PDB entry 7ANE | electron microscopy, 3.90 A resolution | chains V and 1 of the 124 polymer chains in the assembly

Chain V:
Name: bL35m
From: Leishmania major
Reference sequence: Q4QCK6 (Q4QCK6_LEIMA); numbering as in UniProt (aligned over 2-151)
Amino-acid sequence (150 residues; numbered 2 to 151; the number before each row is that of its first residue):
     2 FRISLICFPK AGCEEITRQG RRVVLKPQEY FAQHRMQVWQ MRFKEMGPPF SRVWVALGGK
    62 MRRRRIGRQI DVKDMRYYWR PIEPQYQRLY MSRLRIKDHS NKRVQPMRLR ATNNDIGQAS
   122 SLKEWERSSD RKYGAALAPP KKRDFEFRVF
Unresolved in the structure: 2-9, 151

Chain 1:
Molecule: Large ribosomal RNA
From: Leishmania major
Sequence (18998 nucleotides; each row starts with the number of its first residue; note: 3 numbers in that range are skipped by the numbering (no residue carries them; nothing is unmodelled there); a row labelled like 857A-857D holds insertion residues (857A, then the next letters in order); numbers below 1 keep their minus sign (U-1268 is residue -1268)):
 -1268 UUUCAAAAAU UGACUAAUUU UGAUAUUGUU UUGGCUCUGG ACUAAUUAAU UCUCCUUUAA
 -1208 UUUUAUUAUC UAAAAUUUGC AUACUUACAU AUUAAAGUAG UUAGUUUAGA UAUGAAAAUU
 -1148 AGUUAGAUUU CCAUUUGAAU UAGUUAUGUU AAAUAUAGAA UUAGUUAGGG UUGAUAAUGA
 -1088 AAUCAAUUAA GUUUAUAUAU AAAGUUAGUU AGUCAAUAUG AAUUUUUUUG CAAACAUUUC
 -1028 CGGUUGACUU CAUGUGAUUA CACGUACUCC GUUUUGUUUU UAUGUGUCAU GAUUUGCAUU
  -968 GAUUUUUUCG CAACCACACC AUAAAUCUAA UAUACUCAAC AGCACCUACC AAGAGUUAAA
  -908 AAUGAAAUUA AAUAAAAAUA AAAAAUAAAA UAAAAAUAAA AUAAAAAUAA AUUUAAAAAU
  -848 AAAAAUAAGU UUAAAAAAUA AAUUAAAAUA AAAAAUUAUA AAAUGGAAAU UGAAAAAUAA
  -788 AUUACAAAUA AAAGAUUAAA UUUGAAUUAA UUACAGAAAU UAGACACAAC ACGCCCGAUC
  -728 GAUUUCAUGC AUACACUUUU ACUUCGUUUU CGGUUUACGU UUUGUUGUUU GUAUUGGCUC
  -668 GAUGGAUGAA UAUAAAAAGC UUAAAUACAA AAUUUCCAAC AAUUGGAUAA GCAAGAGUUA
  -608 AAAAAUGAAA UUAAAUAAAA AUAAAAAAUA AAAUAAAAUA AAAUUAAAAU AAAAUAAAAA
  -548 AUAAAAAAUU AAAAAUAAAA UUAAAAUAAA AAGUUAGAAA AUAAAAAAUU UAAAAAAUAU
  -488 AAUUUGAAAA AUAAAUUACA AAUAAAAGAU UAAAUUUGAA UUAAUUGCAG ACACUAGACA
  -428 CACAUUUCCG AUCGAUUUCA CGUAUACAUU UGUACUUCGU UUUUGGUUUA UGUUUUGUUG
  -368 UUUGCACUGA UCGAGCAAAA UUUUUAUUUU AUAUAUAAUU UAAACUUUUG UUGUUGUUUG
  -308 UUAGUAAGCA AAAAUAUUUA UGUCAUUUUA AUAUUAUUUA UGUACUUACU AUUAUUUUGA
  -248 UAAAUUUUAA CUUUAAAUAG CAUAAAAACU ACAAUCAAUA AAGCAUAAAA AAAUUUAUUU
  -188 AUGAUUAUAU UAAUAUAAAA UGACCUAAUA UAAUGAAAAU ACUUUAGUGU UAAGUUAUUU
  -128 GUUUUAUUAU GAAAUAAGUU GCACUAUUUA UUGAAUUAAU AAAGAAAGAA UAGAAAUAAA
   -68 UAAGUUAUAA UAUCUUUAAU UUAUUUAUAA UUUCUUUGCA UUUGUAUUUA GUGUGAGUUU
    -8 ACAUUUAAUU UUAUAUUAUU UUAGUGUUAG UAUAUAUUUA AAUUUAAUCA AAGUUAUUAU
    52 UAAAUAAUAU UGAUUUUGGA UGAAUUUAAU UUUUAAUUAU AUUUUUGAAU UUUAAUUUUA
   112 UUAUUUUGAU UUAAUAUUUU UAAAAUAUUA UAUAUUUUAG AUUUAAAUUU GUUGUUUUAU
   172 AUUUAGUUUA AUGUUUAUAA AUUGAUAAUU AAUUUGUUUU AUUUUAAAGU UUUUAUGAAC
   232 UGUGAUUUAU AGUUUAUUAU UUUUAGUUUA AUGUUUAAAU AUUUAACUAG UGAUGGCACA
   292 GUUGUUCUAU AUGUACCUAU AAAAAAUAGU AAAAUUAUUU UAAUUAAAUU AAUAAAUAAU
   352 UAUUAAACUA AUUUUAUAUU AAUAUUAUGA AAAAUUUAAA AAUUAAUUUU UUUUUCUAAU
   412 UUUUAUAUAU UGAAGUAAUA UGUAUUGAAU UGAAUAUUAA AAAUACAAAU UUAAUUUGUA
   472 AUUAAUAAAU AUAUUUUAUU UUAAUAGAUG UUUAAUGUUA AUUAAUUUAU UAUUUUAAUA
   532 UUUAAUAUUU GUUUAUACAA AAGUAACUUU UUUUGAAUAU AAAGAAUUAU UAUUAUAAAU
   592 AUUAUUUUAA AAAUAUAAAA AUAUUGUUAA UAAAAUUAUC AAGUUUCAAA AGCGUUUAUU
   652 AAAUGCGUCG GUCUAAGUAU UAUAUUUAAG AUUAUUCUUG UAUAUAGAUU UUUAUUUUAA
   712 UAAUUCUACA UAAUUAAAAA UUAACCUCAA AUUAUAUUUA UUAGUAGCAU AGUAAUUUAU
   772 UAACUGAUUA UUAAAGCGUU CCAUAGAAAA UUUUAAAAUU AUAACAAUCU AAAUAAAUAA
   832 UAAAUUAAAA UAAAAAUUUU AAAAAA
857A-857D AAUU
   861 AAAAAAUUAA AAUAGGGCAA GUCCUACUCU CCUUUACAAA GAGAACGUUU AUAUGUAAUU
   921 GUAUGUUUGA UUGGGGCAAU ACUAUAUCUA UUUAUAUAGA AAAAGAACUA UAUUUAUUGA
   981 AAUAAUAAAA GGUUCGAGCA GGUUAACAAG CAUUAAUACU AAAUGUGUUU CAUCGUCUAC
  1041 UUAUUGCUAA AUUAUAAUUG AUUGUUCAUC AAAAAAGCAA UUCGUUAGUU GGGUUAAAAU
  1101 CGUUGUAAAG CAGAUUUGUU UAUAUAUUUA AUUUUUGUAU AUAGUUAAAA AUUAAUAUUA
  1161 GUACGCAAGG AUUCAUUAUU UGUAAUUUAA AUAUAUUAAA UGUUAUUUUA UUAAAUAAAA
  1221 UAAAAUAAGU CAAUUGUUAU UAUUCAUAUU AAUUUUUUUA AAAGUUUUUU AAUUUUAUAU
  1281 UAGUUUAUUU GUUUAAAAAG UAUCUAAUUA AUUCAUUAUU UAGGAAUAGU UAAUAAUAAU
  1341 UUAUAAUUCU GAUUAGAUUU GUUUGUUAAU GCUAUUAAAG GGGUGUGGAA AAAGUGUUAA
  1401 AUUUUUGAUA UAUUUAAAUA AUAAAUAAAA UAUAACUUAU UAGUCAGAAA UGGAUGCCAG
  1461 CCGUUGCGGU AAUUUCUAUG CUUUUAAAUA UUAUACAUUU AUUUUAUAAA UUUGUUACUA
  1521 UAUAUUUUUA GUCAAUAAAA CUAAUAAUUA UUUUUAUUUG UUUUUAAACA CCGUUUGGUA
  1581 UAUGCAAAUA AAAAAUGACA UUAAUUAUUA AUUAUAUUAU AUUAUAUUUA UUCAUUUAAG
  1641 UCAACAAUAU CUAUUUACUG UUUUUGACAA CAUGAUAAGG AUUAUAAAUG GUAUUGCAAA
  1701 UUUUAUAAUC AAAACUAAUU UAUUAUAUUA AAUUAGCAUG UUUAGAUAAA ACAAUAAAUU
  1761 UAGAAGGUAU UGUUGCCCAC CAUUCUUUGU AAUAAAGACA ACGUGCAGUA AUUAAUGUAU
  1821 UUAUAAAAAU AUAUUUUUUU UUUUUAAAUU UUCGUUGCCU UUUUUAUUAU UUAGAAAAUU
  1881 UAUGAAUUUA UACAAAUCAA UAAUGAAAAU UAUAGUAUUA UUAUUUAUGA GGAGAAUUUU
  1941 CGGAAGGAGG GAUUUUCGGA CCAGGAAUGU CCAGAGAGGU UUCGGGCAUC AGCGAUUGAU
  2001 UUUGGGAGAA CGGAGCCGCC GAGUGAAAUU UGCCCAGAGC AGAGUCGGGA GAAGAGUGGA
  2061 UCGACCGAAG AAAAGACCGU UUUUCGGAAG GGGAGCAGGU CCAACCGAUU UUUUUGCCAA
  2121 CUUGCACAGG AGGGAGCCAG AAGCGCACUC AAAGUUAGUU UUGGGAGAUU UGAAGGGAGA
  2181 AAUUUCCGAG UUUAUUCAUA UAUUUUUUAG UUUGUGUUAG CAAAUUUUGA AAUACAACUU
  2241 UUUUGCAAAU UGGAAGAAAA CCUCCCAAAU GUAGCUUCCC AAUCUUCCUC UCUAAUCCAU
  2301 UCCCAACGGU CUUUCCCCCA UCAUCCUCAG AUGUCUCUUC CCCCCCAAAA AAUCCUAAAA
  2361 AUCCAAGUUC AUCUCGCUCU CUCUCCCCUC AAUUUCCUUA AAAACUCGCU UCCUAAACUU
  2421 AUCCCGAAAA CCCCGCUCUU CUUCCCUCUA AAUCUUUAUC UCCUCCCCUC CAAAUCUCCC
  2481 UCAAAUCUCU CCUCUCUUCU CCCGAAACUU UAAUCUUUUU AUUUUAUAAA UAAAUUUGGU
  2541 AUUUAAAAUA UUAUAAUUAA AUAUUCUAAA UUAUUUAAUA AUAUUAGAAA UGAAUACUUU
  2601 AUUAAAAUAA UAUUAAUGUG UAAUAUAUUU AAUCAUAUUA GAAUUCCGUU UAAAUUGAAA
  2661 UAUAUUGAAU UGUAAUUAUC AAUACAAUAU AAGUUAUUAA AUAAUAAUUU AAUUUUAUAU
  2721 GUUUUAUAAU UGUAAUUAUU UAGUUUUGAA AGUUUAUAUA UAAACAAGAU AUAACCUUUU
  2781 UAUUUUUUAA UACAAUUUUA AAUGAAAUUU AUGAUUUAUU AUUAUUAAAU AUUACUGGCA
  2841 GACUACAUGA AAAAUAUAAA AAGGCAUUUG UAUAGGUUUA CUUUUGGACC UCAACAUCCU
  2901 GCAGCUCAUG GCGUUUUAUG UUGUUUAUUA UAUCUUUCUG GAGAAUAUAU AGUUUAUAUU
  2961 GAUGUAAUAA UUGGUUAUUU GCAUCGUGGU ACAGAAAAGU UAUGUGAAUA UAAAACUGUA
  3021 GAACAGUGUU UACCGAUGAA GACUGGAUUA UGUGAGUGUC GUUUGCAACG AGCAUUUACU
  3081 GUCAUUGUGU UUUGAGUAUA UGUUGAGGUG UUGUCUUGCU AUUCGCUGUG CAUUUAUGCG
  3141 UUUAUUAAUG UGUGAGUUUA CGCGUUGUUU CAAUGGACUU CUUUGUUGCU CUUGUAUGGU
  3201 UAUGGAUAUA GGAUCAUUGU CGCCAAUGCU UUGAUCGUUU GAAGAACGUG AUAAGUUGAU
  3261 GACUUUUUUU GAUUUGUGUU GUGGUUGUAG AAUGCAUUUA GCAUUUAUGU GCUUAUUAGG
  3321 UUUACUUGAU GAUUUUGUAU UUGGGUUUAU AGAUUUUUUA UUGAUGUUGU GUAUAUCAUG
  3381 UUUAUUUGUU UUAGAUUUAU AUGAUUUGCU UUUUAUUGGA AAUAGACUUU UAUAUUUGCG
  3441 UUUGCGCGGG UUAGCAUUUU UUGAUGUUUU UGAUUUAUGU UUUAAUAGUA UAAGUGGUUG
  3501 UUUGUCUAGA UCGUUGGGUA UGGUAUGAGA UGUUAGAUUA UAUAGUUGUU ACGAAUUAUA
  3561 UUUUAUGUUA GUUUUUGAUU AUUGUUUUUG UUAUUUAGGU GAUGCAUUUG AUAGACUUUU
  3621 UUUGCGACUU UUUGAUAUGC GUAUGAGUAU ACUUCUAUGU AAACAAUGCU UUUUUGUAGG
  3681 UUUUUUUGUC UUUGGAUUUG UGUGUUUAUU UGAUUAUAUG UAUGUUGAUG UAACUAUAGA
  3741 AACUAUAAUU AGUUUAUUUU AUAGUUUAUG AUGUUGCAUA UUACCAGGAU GUUCAUUUGC
  3801 UAAUGUUGAA CAUCCUAAAG GCGAAUACAG UAUUUUUUUA UGUUUUUUAU AUGGAUUUAU
  3861 AUCACGUUUA CGUAUACGUU GUGCAGAUUU UGUGCAUAUU UGUUUAUUAG AUGUGAUGAU
  3921 GCGAGGGUUU AUGUUGCACG ACUUAGUAGC AGUUAUUGGU AAUGUUGAUG UUGUUUUUGG
  3981 UUCUGUAGAU CGAUAAGCUA UUUAUUUAUA UACAAAAAUG AAAGAUGAAU CUAAAAAUUG
  4041 GUGCGGAGGG GUUUGAUUUU UGUUGGGGUU CUGUCUUACC UGCUAUUUGU AUAGUUUAUU
  4101 UAACUUUUUG UUUAUGUGGA UUAUUUUGUA UUAUGUUUGG UAGUUUUGUU UUUAUUGAUU
  4161 AUUGUUUUAU UUGUUUUUUU UCUUGUCUUG UAUUUUGUUU AGUAUGCUUG UUGUGCGAUU
  4221 UAUUUGUAGA UUCAUUACGG GGUUUGUUUG AUGUUUGUUG UUUUAUACGU UGUAUUCAAU
  4281 AUUGUUUUGU AUGGUUUAUA AUUAGUGAAU UACUUCUUUU UUUAUCUUUA UUUUAUGUAG
  4341 UUUUCAGUUU AGUUUUAUUU GUGAGUGUUG AAUUUGCAUU UGUAUUUGUU AUGCCUAUUA
  4401 UGUUUAGUUG UUUAAUUUGU GAUUUUGGUU UUGUAUUUUA UUGAUAUUUU AUUGAUAUUU
  4461 UUAAUUUAUU AAUUAAUACA UUUUUAUUAU UUGUAAGUGG UUUAUUUGUU AAUUUUGUUU
  4521 UAUUUUUAUU UUGAUUUCGU UUUUUUUUAU GUGUUUUAUU UAUGUUAUGA GUCGGUAUAU
  4581 UAUUUGGCUU UUUGUUUAUG UGAAAUCAAG UUUGAGAGUU UUCAUUAUUA UUUGUGACUU
  4641 GUAGUUGUGG CGUAUUUGGA UCAAUACUUU UUUUAAUCGA UUUAUUGCAU UUUAGUCAUG
  4701 UCUUUUUAGG UAUAUUUUUG UUAUUUUUAU GUUUUAGUCG UUGUUUUAAU UUUUUAUGUA
  4761 UGGAUACACG UUUUGUAUUU CUAUAUGUAG UGUGCCUAUA UUGGCAUUUU GUUGAUUGCG
  4821 UUUGAUUUUU UUUAUUACGA UUUGUAUAUU UUGAUGUUUU AAGUGUGGUU UACUUAUAUG
  4881 CAUAAAGGCU CAAUUUUGAA UUUUUAAAUU UUAUUCUAAA AAGCGGAGAG GAAAGAAAAG
  4941 GCUUUUAACU UCAGGUUGUU UAUUGCGUAU UUAUGGUGUG GGUUUUAGUU UAGGUUUUUU
  5001 UAUUUGUAUG CAGAUAAUUU GUGGUGUGUG UUUAGCAUGA UUAUUUUUUA GUUGUUUUAU
  5061 AUGUACUAAU UGAUAUUUUG UUUUAUUUUU GUGAGAUUUU GAUUUGGGAU UUGUAAUACG
  5121 AAGCACACAU AUUUGUUUUA CAUCGUUGUU AUUUUUUCUU CUUUAUGUUC AUAUAUUUAA
  5181 GUGUAUAGUA UUAAUAAUUU UAUUUGAUAC ACAUAUUUUA GUAUGGGUGG UAGGUUUUGU
  5241 GAUAUAUAUA UUUAUAGUAA UAAUAGGUUU UAUUGGCUAU GUUUUACCAU GUACAAUGAU
  5301 GUCGUAUUGG GGUUUAACAG UGUUCAGUAA CAUUUUAGCA ACUGUCCCAG UUAUUGGUAC
  5361 UUGACUUUGU UAUUGAAUAU GAGGUAGUGA GUAUAUUAAU GAUUUUACAU UGUUAAAAUU
  5421 ACAUGUGUUG CAUGUGCUAU UACCUUUUGU AUUAAUACUU GUAAUAUUUA UGCAUUUGUU
  5481 UUGUUUACAU UAUUUUAUGA GUUCAGAUGG UUUUUGUGAU CGAUUUGCAU UUUAUUGCGA
  5541 ACGUUUAUGU UUUUGUAUGU GAUUUUAUUU ACGAGAUAUG UUUUUGGCUU UUUUGAUAUU
  5601 AUUUUUUGUA AUUUAUUUUA UUUUUAUAAA UUGAUAUUUU GUUUUUCAUG AAGAAUCUUG
  5661 AGUUAUAGUU GAUACAUUAA AAACAUCUGA UAAGAUUCUU CCUGAGUGAU UUUUUUUAUU
  5721 UUUAUUUGGU UUUUUAAAAG CUGUACCAGA UAAAUUUACU GGUUUAUUAU UAAUGGUUAU
  5781 UUUAUUAUUU UCCUUAUUUU UGUUUAUAUU AAAUUGCAUA UUAUGAUUUG UUUAUUGUAG
  5841 AAGUUCAUUG UUGUGAUUUA CAUAUUCAUU AGUUUUAUUU UAUAGUAUAU UUAUGAGUGG
  5901 UUUUUUAGCA CUGUAUGUUA UAUUAGCAUA UCCUAUAUGA AUGGAAUUAC AAUUUUGAGU
  5961 GUUGCUUUUG UUUAUGUUAG UUGUAUGUAG AUUAGAUUAA AAAUUUAUAU AUUUUUUAUU
  6021 AAGCGUUAAU AUAUUAAAUU UUAUUUAGAA UAGUAUUAAU AAUCAAAGGG UUGGAAGAAA
  6081 UUUGCGAAAG AAAGGGAUCU UAGAAAGGAA AUUUUAGUUU AAGACCGAGA AGGGGAGAAG
  6141 GGAGAGAGAG AUUCGUGUUA UUUAAUUUUU AUGGAUUAAU UGCGUAUUAC UGUAUAACAU
  6201 AUUUAAAUGU CUAUAUUUUA UUUUGUAUUG UAUUUAUGUA UUAUAUGGCU UUUUUAUUUU
  6261 GUUUUUGCAU UUUAUUAGAU UUUAUAUUAU UUGGAAGUCU UUUAGUAGGA GAUGCGUUUA
  6321 UGGAUGUUUU UUUUUUACGU UAUCUAUUAU GCUUUUUGGA GUGUUUUUCA UUAUUAUGUA
  6381 GAUGUAUAUC UACUUUUUUA CGAAUGUUUU GUAAUCUUUU GUCUUCGCAU UUUUUGAUGC
  6441 UUAUGUUUUG UGAUUUUGUA UAUUUUUUUA UUGUAUUUCU AUUAUUUUUU UUAAUGUGUG
  6501 AUAUUAUUUA UUUUAUGAUA UUUUCAUUCG CCAUGCUAUU UUGCAUAAUA UUUUAUUUAU
  6561 UUUUAUAUGC AUUAGAUAUG UUUUGCGCAU UAUUACAAAU AUUUAUAUUU UGUAAUAUGA
  6621 UAAUGCAAUU AAUCAUGGAU UUUUUAUUGU UAUUAAUUUU UCAUUAAUUU AUAGAAUUAA
  6681 AUCGAAUAAG UUAAUUAUAU CAAAAAAUAG UAUAAAUAUA CUACAACUUA AUAUAAAAAA
  6741 UAGGUUUGAA AAUCGCACAG UAUGUAAUCG UACAACUCAG AAUCCUAUAA AUUGAUAAGA
  6801 AAAUAUAAAG AUGUUAAUUA UUAGUCUAAA AUAAAAAAUA UAAAUAAUAA CCAACCAUAU
  6861 UAUUGAAAAG AAAAUAAUAC AAAUUCCCAU AUAACUUAAG UGAAGUAGUA AACAAAAUAC
  6921 UUUUAAAAAA AAACCAAAUA CUAUUGGAAU AGCACCAAUA CAUAAAAAAA UACUUGCUAA
  6981 UAAUACACUA AUUAAUAAAU UAUUAAAAAA GCUAAAAAAA AUAAAGUUAA UUAAAAAAUA
  7041 AUUUUCAUUA UAUUUAAUAU CGAACAUAUU AUAUACUAUA AAAAAAUAAU AUAAAAUUAU
  7101 UAAUAUAAUC AGACUUAAUG AGUAAAUUAA AUGAAAAUUU AGAUACAUAU AAAAGAUGUA
  7161 AUUUUUAUUA GAAAUAAAUA UUAAAAAUAA AAAACUAAAA UUAUUAACGC UAAGUACAAA
  7221 UAAAAGACUU ACAAUUGCAA AACUAUUUAA UCCAAUUAAC ACGCAUGUAA UGCAUUGUAU
  7281 UAUAAUAAGU UUUAUAAAUA UUAUAUAAAA GUAAAUAAAG CAAAUAAGCA AAAUAAUAAG
  7341 UAUAAAGCAA AAUAAGACAU AAAAUGUUAG CAUGUAGAUA AAUAUAAACA CUCCAAGCCG
  7401 AAUGUAUAAU UGUUCUAAAA AUAAAAUCAA UAUUGCAAUA UAUAAUUUAA AUAAUAUAAG
  7461 UAAUAUAUAA AAUAAGCAUA AUAUACCUAA UCAUUCUUCA UCAAAUAUUA GAAAACAAAA
  7521 AUCACAGAGA UAAAAACAGU AAUUUAGUAA CAUAUAAUAU AGCAAGACAA AUAAUAAUAU
  7581 AAAGUUUAUU AAAUUUAUCA UAUAAUAAUA UCAUAAUAUU AGUAUUUUAU AACCGAAUCU
  7641 ACUUGAUAUU AAUAUAAGAA AAAGUAAUAA GCUAAAUAAU UCAAAUAGUA UUGAAAUAAA
  7701 AAGUAUAUGU AUUACAUUUA AAAACAUAAA AAUUAUUAUA UAUUGUAUAA UUAUUAUCAU
  7761 GAAUACGAAU CUAGUAUCAA AGUUUAAAAA ACAAAAAAGA AAAAAAAAGC AAAAUAAAAA
  7821 AAGUAGUAAA AAGAUAAAGC AUAUAUAUGA GUCUAAAAUU GUUAGUAUUA UUAUGUUAAU
  7881 AAUUACAAUU CAUAUUAAAU CAAAUGAUAA AUAAAAAAGU GAAUUAUAAU CACAUAAGAU
  7941 AAUAAAACUA UAAAGUAAUA AAAAUAAUAU UAUAUGUAUU AAGUAUAGAA ACAGAAGGAU
  8001 UUCGAAAGGA GAGGACAGUU UAAGGAUUUU GAGGAGAAAU UUCGAGGGGA AAGGGGGGAA
  8061 CCAGAAGAAC AUAGAAGUCA GUUUUCGAUA UUAAAAUAAU AUAGCAAUUA UUUUUGUAGU
  8121 GAACAGUCAA AUAAAAGUAA GAACGCACAU GUAGAAUAAA AAAAUAAGUA UAAAUGCUUG
  8181 CGCUGUUGUA AUUUUUAGUC UAUAACCAAU UACCCUUGGA UAAAAAAACC CAAUAAUUAA
  8241 GAUAAUUAUA GCUUUAAAAC AUAUAAAUAA GCCCCCAAAA CAGAGACUGG CUAAUAAUAA
  8301 UGUUGUCAGU AACACAUGAU UUAUUUCAAG AACGGAAUAU AAUAUAAAAA AGAAUCCUGA
  8361 UAGUUCUGUA AUCAACCCAG CGACUAAUUC ACUUUCACAU UCCAUAUAGU CGAAUGGUAG
  8421 UUUUAAUCCG UCUAGAAGCA UACUUAUUCA AAAUAUACAU ACAAAUAAGA UGCCGGCAAU
  8481 AUAAAAGUUU GUAAUAUAAA UCUGCCCAAC ACAAAUGUCU UUAAUGCAAA AAAAGCUAAA
  8541 GUAGUCUAAC GAAUAUACAG UUGUGUAUAA UAAAAAUAAG CCACUUUCAG AAAUAAUACU
  8601 AAAAAACAUA GUGCGCAUUG CAGAAAGAUA UACAAAGCAA CUAGAGAAUA AAAAGCAACC
  8661 UACAAAAAAU GUGCUAAACA UAUUACUGAA AACAUGUACG CACAUCAUUA UUGUAAUAGU
  8721 GAAUCCUGUG UCUAAUAACA GUAUAAAACC UAUAGGAAAA UAAAACCAAC CAAUAAAAAU
  8781 GCAGCAUGUA GUAAUUAACA UUGCACCUAU UAAGUAAAUG AUUUCAAAAC UAAUUACAAA
  8841 AAUGAUAAAU UUAAUAAAAA GUUUUAUUCC GUCAGUUAUU GGUGUUAAAA UUCCAAAAAA
  8901 ACAAAGGGCC GGACCUAUUC GUAUUUGAAC UAAAGCUAAA AUUCUUCUUU CACAAAGACU
  8961 UACAAAGCCG GUCAAGACAA GAACAACUAA AAUGUCAAUA AUAAUAAUGA UAAUAAUAUC
  9021 UAUAUUUAAC AUUUUUAAUU AUGGCUUUUA UUUUAUCAUU UUGAAUGAUU UUUUUACUGG
  9081 AUUCUGUAAU UGUUUUAUUA UCUUUUGUGU GUUUUGUAUG UAUAUGGAUA UGCGCUUUAU
  9141 UAUUUUCAGC AUGUUUAUUA GUGUCGAAAU UAAAUAAUGU UUAUUGUACU UGGGAUUUCA
  9201 CGGCAUCUAA GUUUAUUGAU GUGUAUUGAU UCAUUAUUGG AGGUAUGUUU UCAUUAGGAC
  9261 UUUUACUUAG GUUAUGUUUG UUAUUAUAUU UUGGUCAUUU AAAUUUUGUU AGUUUUGAUU
  9321 UAUGCAAAGU UGUUGGAUUU CAAUGGUAUU GAGUCUAUUU UAUUUUUGGA GAAACAACAA
  9381 UAUUUAGUAA UUUAAUUUUG GAAAGUGAUU AUAUGAUUGG UGAUUUACGU UUAUUACAGU
  9441 GUAAUCAUGU UUUAACUUUA UUAAGUUUAG UUAUAUAUAA AUUAUGAUUA UCUGCUGUUG
  9501 AUGUUAUACA UUCAUUUGCA AUUUCAAGUU UAGGUAUUAA AGUAGAGAAC CUGGUCGUUG
  9561 UAAUGAAAUA GUUUUAUUUU CAUCAAAUAA UGCUACAGUG UAUGGGCAAU GUAGUGAACU
  9621 UUGUGGUGUA UUACAUGGAU UUAUGCCAAU AGUGAUUUGU UUUAUAUAGG UAUAUAAUCU
  9681 AUAUCAUAAU AUUAGGGGAA AGAAGGACUG AGUCGAAUAU UUGAUUUAUU AUGUAUUAGG
  9741 AGUUAUGAUU UUAUAUUAUG AUGAUUUGAU UUAGACUUUA UUUUAUAUGA UUUCGUUUUU
  9801 GAUUUUGUAG UGUGUAUAAC UUUUAUUUUU GUGUUUGUCU UAGGUUUUUU UCUUAGAAUA
  9861 UUUUUUAGUU UUGUAUUUGU GUUAUUAUUU AUAGUUUUUU UUGGUUUAUU UAUGCUUACG
  9921 UUUAUGUAUA UAGGUUAUUU UAUAUAUUAU AUUUAUAUAU UAUAUAAUUU UAUAUGUUAU
  9981 UUUUUUUGUU UUAGUAUUUC GUAUUUAUUA UAUUAUAUUG AGUUUUUUAC AUAUUUAUUA
 10041 UGUUUUAUAU UUAUAGAUUU UAUAUCGUUU UCUAUCCAUU UAAUUUCUUA UUUUGGCAUU
 10101 AUUUAUAUAU UUAAUGUUAU AUUUUGUUCG UAUUUAUUUU GUCUAUUUUA UUUUAUAAUU
 10161 UGUUUUAUAU UUUGUUUUAU AUUUUUUGUU AUUCGAUGUU UAUUUAUAAU AGUUUAUGAU
 10221 UUUUUGUUUU UUAAUUUUGA UAUAUAUUUA UCAUUUUUAA UGUGUGAUAU GUUGUAUAUC
 10281 GAUUAUAUAU GUUUUUUAUU GAUAUAUUUU GGUUUUAUAU UUUCAUUUAU AUUAGGCUUU
 10341 UUUUGUUUUA UAUUUGUUUU AAAUUAUGUU UUUUUAGUAU UAUUUUUUGU CUUGGCGUUA
 10401 UUUUUUGGGU UUUUAUUUUU AUCAUAUGGU AUUUUUAUAU UUUUUAUUUA UUAUUUUUUU
 10461 UGAUUAUUCG UUAUAUAUAG UCGUACAUGU UUUACAUUAG UGCAAUCGGU AAUUAUAUUU
 10521 UUUAAAUUUU UAUACUUUGA UGUUUUUUUU AUAUUUAUAU UUUUAUUGAU AUUGUUUAUU
 10581 AUUUGUUUUU UUGGUUUCUU UUUAAAAGAU UUUUUAUUUU UGAAUUUUUU UUUUGAUAUG
 10641 UUUAUUGUAU UAAUAAGUUA UGAUGUGAAU AAUUAUUGUG CAUUUUAUAA UCAUUAUCAA
 10701 CAGUUUUGUG UUACUCAAUU AUUGUCUAUU UAUAUGUAAA AAAAUAAAAA UAAAGAUUGU
 10761 CAAAAAUAUA UAAAAAAAAC AAAGCAGAAA CACAAUAUUA AAAACAGGUA GUCUAAAACU
 10821 AUAUGCGCAA AGUCAACUAG UAAUAAAUAU AAAACCAUUA CACAAGGUAU UCAGGUUGAG
 10881 AAGUAGAAAA AGCAGUAUAG GCUGAAUACG AAUAGAUUAA CAAAGAAUAA ACAAUAGUCU
 10941 CAAAAUAAAA ACACACAGAA CAGUGCGCAU AAAAACAAAA UUAAGCUUGC UAAUAAUAGC
 11001 AUUCCGUAGA GCAUGAAUGA ACUUCAAAAU AAAAAUGACA CAGGAUAGUC AGAUAUUCUA
 11061 CGAGGAAAUG CAUACAUACC UAAACUAUGC AUUGGGAAAA AAACCAUAUU AGAUCCUAUA
 11121 AAAAGCGUAC UAAUAAAGUA AAACAUUCAG AAUAAAUAUA AUUCUAUAGG UAGUCAUUUU
 11181 GCAAGAAAGU GAAUAAAUCC UGCAAGAAAU CCAACAACAG CACCUAAAGA UAAAACGUAG
 11241 UGAAAGUGAC CGACUACAAA GUAUGUGUCA UGUAACAUGA UGUCUAUACC AACAUUCGCC
 11301 AAAAAAAGCC CUGUUACAGC ACCAGACAAA AACAUAAAAA UAAACAUUAU AACAAAAUAU
 11361 AUCUCAAAUG UAAUUAUAAU AUCUGUAUAA AUAAAACUAU AGAUCCAAUU GAAUAGCUUG
 11421 ACACAUGUGG GUAGGCCAAU CAAAAUAGAU ACUCCACCAA AAUAUGCUCU AGAAUCAACA
 11481 UCCAUCCCUA CAACAAACAU GUGAUGCGCU CACACAAACA UACCUAAGAU CGCAAUUAAU
 11541 AUCAUUGAAU AUAUCAUUGC AACCGCACUG AACACACAGC GAAAUCCGAC UAUUUCAAUA
 11601 AUAGUAGAGA UAAGACCAAA UACAGGUAAU AAUAUUAUAU AAACUUCAGG AUGACCAAAA
 11661 AAUCAAAACA GGUGUUGAAA UAGAAUCAAG UCACCACCAC CAACAACAUC AUAAAAUGAA
 11721 GUAUUAAAGU UUCUGUCACA UAAAAUCAAG GUCACACCUC CCGCUAAUAC UGGUAAAGUU
 11781 AUUAUUAACA AAAUAGCAGU UAUAAGCGCA GCUCAAAUAA AUAGCGAUCA CGAUAAAAAA
 11841 CUAAAGAAUU UUCUACGACA GCAAAAUACA GUACCAAGUA AAUUUAUAGA GUUUAAAAUA
 11901 CUUGAUACAC CUAAUAGAUG AACCGCAAAC AUAACAAAGU CACAAGCCAA ACUUGAAUGA
 11961 AAGUCUAUAC AUAUUAAAGU AGGAUAUAGC GUCCAACCCA CACCCAUACC UUCCUCAGUC
 12021 AAAAAACCGC UUACAACACA GCCAAAUCCG GCCAAGUACA UUCAAAAACU CAUGUUGUUU
 12081 AAACGUGGAA AAACCAUAUC GGGAAAACCU GCCAUAACAG GAAUAAAGUA GUUCACAAGA
 12141 CCUCCCAUCA UAACAGGCAU UAUAAACGCA AAAACCAUUA UCAAUCCAUG CGAGGUAAUU
 12201 AAAACGUUAU AAAACUGGUA AUCUCCAAAC AAAACACCAC AUCCUAUAAU AGAAAGUUCA
 12261 AGUCUAAUAA AUAGUGAAUA AACAUAUCCA ACGAAUCCUG AUAGGAUUGC AACUAAGAGA
 12321 UAACACAAAC CAAUCAUUUU AUGCGAAACA CUUAAACACA CCAAACAAAG UCAAAACAUU
 12381 UUCAAUAUAA AAAAUUUAAA UUUAAUUUGU UUGAUUUUAU AUAUAGUAAU AAUCCAAUCA
 12441 AUUUUCGCUC UCGCCUUUCU CCCACCCCCU UCUGCUUUCU UCCCUCCAAC CUCUCUUCUU
 12501 CCCCUCCCUA CCUUUCUUCC CCUUCUAUUU CAGUUCCUUC UCCCCCUCCC UCCUAAUCCC
 12561 UGCUCUUCCA AAGUCUCUCU UUCUUCCCCU AAAGUCUUUC CCUGCUUUCU AAUUUACUGA
 12621 UUAAAAUAGU AUACGUGCUU GGUUAAUGUG UAUUGACUUC AGUCAAAAUA UAAAAGUAGA
 12681 GCUAGAUUAA AGUAACUAAA UAAUAAAAUU UAAUAGAUGU UUAAGUUUAU AUUGAUUACU
 12741 UUGAUUUUUU UGUUAUUAUU UUUAAUAGUC AUAUUUAUAU UUAUUAAUUA UAGUUUUUGU
 12801 UUAGCAUUGC AAUUAAAUUA UGUUUAUAUA AAUAUAUAUC UAAAUUAUAU UAGUCUAUGA
 12861 UUUAUUUUUU UCAUGGGAGU UAUUGUAUAU UUUCUUGUUU UUCUUUUGUC ACGUAAGUUA
 12921 GUGUCUUACA CAAAAUAUUU UUAUGUUUUA UGCUCGUAUU UAUUUAUAUU UUUUGAUGUU
 12981 GUAUUUAUAA UUUUAAUAGA UGACUUUAUG UGUUUUAUGA UUUUAUUUGA AAGUUUAUUU
 13041 UUUCCAAUUU GUUUUGUAAG UUUAUUUUUU AAUUUUAAUA AUAGAUUUAU AUUUGCUAUA
 13101 UUUUAUUUGG UAGUAUUUAG UUCCUUAAGC UCAAUAAUGU GUAUUAUGAU UUGUAUAUUA
 13161 AUUAUUUUUC AUUUUAAUGU UUUGAGUCUG CAUAGUUUUG UUGAUGUGUG UAUUUUUGAU
 13221 AGUUUAUACU UAGGUAUGUA UAUAUGAGUG UUAUUAUUUA UAAUGUUUGC UAUUAAGUAU
 13281 CCAAUCUGAC CAAUGCAUGU AUGAUUACCA GAAAUGCAUG UAGAAGUCAA UACUGAAUUA
 13341 AGUGUGUUGU UAGCAAGUGU UGUGUUAAAA AUAGGUUUUU UCGGUCUUUA UAAAUUUUUA
 13401 UUUUUGAGUU UUAAUCAACU UUCGUUAUGG UUUUUAGGUU UUGUGGAUUG UUUAGUGAUG
 13461 UUAGGUUUGA CAUUUUUGGC UAUUACGUUA UUAUUUUUGA GUGAUUAUAA AAAAAUAAUC
 13521 GCAAAUUGGU CUGUUAUACA UACGGGUAUA GCCUUAAUUU UAUUGUGACA UAACGAUAUA
 13581 UUGUUUUUAG GUUUAUUGAU UUUUUGUAAU UUAUCACAUA UAAUAAGUUC UGCAUUAAUG
 13641 UUUAUAAUGG UCGGAUAUAU GUAUGAUAAU UAUGGUAUUC GAAUAUUUUU AUUAUUGGUG
 13701 UCUUUUUUUG GUAUUAGUUU GUGGAGUUCA UUAUUUUUAG GGAUUUUUUU AUUUAAUAUA
 13761 GAUUUCCCAU UUAUGCUGUU AUUUUAUGUU GAUAUAUUUU UAUUGUAUGG GCUAAUUUCA
 13821 UUAUCAUUUG UAUAUAUUUG UUGUUUUUAC AUAAUAAUAU UAGCAAUAUU UCUAUCAUCG
 13881 AUAUAUAUAU AUAUAUGCUU AAGUUUUUAU UCUUUUAUAU GAGUAGAUAA AUACUUACGU
 13941 UUAGAUUUAA CAAUAAAUGA UAUUUAUCUA UAUUUUGUUA UAAGCGUGAU GGUUAUUUUU
 14001 CUAUUUUAUU UAAUUUAUUU GUUAUUUUAA UUAAUUUUAU UACACUAUUU UUUUUUCCGU
 14061 CCAGAUCUUU UAACAAAUCC CAUUCUCCCC CCUUUUCCUU CCCCCCUUUU UUAAAACCUU
 14121 AAAAGUCCCC UUCUGCGAAC UUCUUAUGUC UCGUGUUCUG UCUCCCCUGU CUCCCGCUCU
 14181 GCCCUCUUUC CCUCUUUUCC AAACUAAUCC UAUUGACCUU UAAUCUAAAG UUAAAAACGU
 14241 GAAUUUUUGA GUGAGUUGCU UUUUGUUAUU UUAGGGAAAA GCCACGAACC AAGCUCCGGA
 14301 ACCGACGGAA UUGCAAAGAA GAAAAGAAAU UUUGUAUGCU UUUGGGGAUC CUAGUUGAAG
 14361 GAAUUUUGGG GGGAGAGCCA GGAGAAAGAU UUCACGGAAU UUGUUUUCGU AAGCUAAAUU
 14421 AUAAAUUUUA AUAUUAUAAG UAUUUAAUAU UCGACUUUAU UUUUAUAUUC AGAAUUAAAA
 14481 AUGUUUAUGU UUUUUUUUAU GUUUUUUUUC AUGUUUGGAU UUGUUUGUGG UAUAUUUUUU
 14541 GUUGGAAGGC AUAUGUUAAG UUUUUGAUUA UCAAUAGUUU UAUGUGUUUU UUUAGUUUUA
 14601 UCUGUACUAU UUAGUUGUUU UUGUCUUAGU GUAUGUAUAU AUGGGUACUG CUUUUAUGAU
 14661 UUUUGUUUAA UUUUAAUUUU AGACUUUUGU UUUGUUUGAU UAACUUUUUA UUGUAAUGGU
 14721 UUUUAUAUAU UUAUUUUAUA UUUAAUUGAU AUUGUGUUUU GUUUUAUAGU UUUUUAUGCA
 14781 UUCUAUUAUA UGUAUUUUGA UGUAAUGUUA GCCCGUUUUU UCCAUAUAUU UUGAUGAUUU
 14841 GUUUUGUGUA UGAAUUUUUU UAUAUUGUCG UAUGACUUUU UAACAGCUUA UUGUGGUUGA
 14901 GAGUUGUUAG GUUUAUUUUC AUUUUUUUUG AUAUCAUAUU UUUGAUAUAG AUUUUAUGCG
 14961 UUAAAAUUUG CUUUUAAAGC UUUUUUCAUA AGUAAAAUAG GCGAUGUUUU GCUAUUAUUA
 15021 GCAUUUACAA UAUCAUUUUU AAUAAAUGGC UAUUGUGUGA UUACAUUUUA UUUUUUAUCG
 15081 UUUUUAUGUG UGGAUUAUGU UUUAUUAUUG UUUAUAAUAA UUUUAUUAUU AUUGUGUGGU
 15141 UUUACUAAGU CUACUCAAUU UGGUUUACAU AUUUGACUGC CAGAUGCAAU GGAAGGACCA
 15201 AUCCCAGUGU CUGCACUAAU UCAUGCUGCA ACAUUAGUUG UAUGUGGUAU UAUAUUGGUU
 15261 AGUUUUAUUU UUUGAUGUUU UGAUUUUUGA UUUUGUUAUU UUUAUGGAUU GCUUGGUUGA
 15321 GCUAGUUUGA UUUUAGUAAU GAUGAGUUUA UGUGUUUUUU AUAAUUUUGA UGUAAAAAGG
 15381 UAUGUUGCAU UUAGUACUAU AUGCCAAAUA AGUUUUUCUA UGUUUUGUUG UUUAUGUCUA
 15441 GAUCUAUAUG UAGGUUGUUU AAUUUUUUGU UAUCAUAUGU UUUAUAAAGC AACUUUAUUU
 15501 AUUGUGCUAG GUGUUUGAAU UCAUUUUUUU UUUGGAUUGC AGGAUAUACG UUGUUAUUUU
 15561 UUUACAUAUU UUUGUGGUUG UAUUUUAGCA CGUAUGUUAU UGAUAUUUGC UUUGUUAAAC
 15621 UCAUGUUCAU UAUGAUUUUU GUGUGGAUUU UAUUGUAAAG AUCUUCUUUU AUGUAUGUUA
 15681 AUGUUAACAU CAUUUUUUUU UAUAUUAGAG UUUUUGUGUG UGUGUAUAUU UUUUAUAUUU
 15741 UUUACUGUGU UAUAUAAUUA UUUUUUGUUA UUUUUUUUGU GUUUUGUAUU UAAAUGCUUU
 15801 UGUUUAAUUG AUACACUUUU UUUAAUUUUU GAUUUUGAAU GCUGUCUUGU AUAUUGUACA
 15861 UUUUGUUUAU AUAUGUGUUU UAUACUAAUU UUUUUUGUUU UAGAUUUUUU AUAUGUUUUU
 15921 AUUUUUUCAA GUUAUUGCUU AUUUUGAUCU UUUUAUUUAU AUUAUAUGUC UUUUUUUGAU
 15981 AUUGCGAUAU UUACUAUAUU UGUAAUGAUU UCAUUAAGUU UUGUAUAUUA UGGUUGUAUU
 16041 AUAUUUUAUU UUUUUAAUAU UGAUUGUAUU AUGUUUUUUU GACGAAUAUU UUUGUUUAUA
 16101 ACUGUCGGAU UUUUAUUUUU UAUAUUUUCG GUAUGAUAUU UUAUUUGUUU UUAUAUAUAU
 16161 AUAUUUAUGU UUGUGUGAAA UAUUGUUAUA UAUUUUAGAU AUAAUUUAAA GUAUUGUUUA
 16221 UUUUUUUGUA UGUUAUUUAU AAUAUACAUU UAGUAGAGCU AUGCAAAUUU AAUUUUGAAU
 16281 UAAAUUCAGU CUAUCAGAGU AUAUUUUAUU UAGAAAUUUA UAUUAUCUUU UAACUCCAAG
 16341 UUUUUUAAGU AGUGUUUUGC UAUUUUUUGU UAGAAUAUUA AUUGUAAAAU ACAUAAUUUA
 16401 UCUAAAUAAU UAAUUAAUGA AAAGUAACUA AGACAAAAAA UGGUAUAAAA AGUAAAAUAA
 16461 GUAUUAUAGA UAAUAGUUAA UUUUUAAUUU UAUUAUGCAA GCACAACGAA UUUAUUUUUA
 16521 GUAAUAAUAC GCCAAUAUGU UAUAUUUCCU GCCCAAUGAU UGUAUGAACA AUUUUUGUAU
 16581 GAUAAAUAAG UCGCCCACAC CACGAAAUAA CAAAUUUUUG CACGCCACAA CAAAUUUAUG
 16641 AACGAGUUUC UGUAUGCCAC AACAAAUUUA UGAACGAGUU UCUGUAUGCC ACAACAAAUU
 16701 UAUGAACGAG UUUCUGUAUG CCACAACAAA UUUAUGAACG AGUUUUUGUA UGCCACAACA
 16761 AAUUUAUGAA CUCUGUAUGC CACAACAAAU UUAUGAACGA AUUUCUGUAU GCCACAACAA
 16821 AUUUAUGAAC GAGUUUCUGU AUGCCACAAC AAAUUUAUGA ACGAGUUUCU GUAUGCCACA
 16881 ACAAAUUUAU GAACAAGUUU CUGUAUGACA CAACAAAUUU AUGAACGAGU UUCUGUAUGA
 16941 CACAACAAAU UUAUGAACUC UGUAUGCCAC AACAAAUUUA UGAACGAGUU UCUGUAUGCC
 17001 ACAACAAAUU UAUGAACGAG UUUCUGUAUG CCACAACAAA UUUAUGAACG AGUUUCUGUA
 17061 UGCCACAACA AAUUUAUGAA CGAGUUUCUG UAUGCCACAA CAAAUUUAUG AACUCUGUAU
 17121 GCCACAACAA AUUUAUGAAC GAAUUUCUGU AUGCCACAAC AAAUUUAUGA ACGAGUUUUU
 17181 GUAUGCCACA ACAAAUUUAU GAACAAGUUU CUGUAUGACA CAACAAAUUU AUGAACGAGU
 17241 UUCUGUAUGC CACGAACAAA UUUAUGAACG AGUUUCUGUA UGACACAACA AAUUUAUGAA
 17301 CGAGUUUCUG UAUGACACAA CAAAUUUAUG AACGAGUUUC UGUAUGACAC AACAAAUUUA
 17361 UGAAUGAGUU UCUGUAUGAC ACAACAAAUU UAUGAACGAG UUUCUGUAUG CCACGAUAAA
 17421 CAUAUUUAUA UUAUAUUAUA UUAUAUUAUA UUAUAUUAUA UUAUAUUAUA UUAUAUUAUA
 17481 UUAUAUUAUU AUAUUAUAUU AUAUUAUAUU AUAUUAUAUU AUUUAUAUUA UUAUAUUAUU
 17541 AUAUUAUAUU AUAUUAUAUU AUAUUAUAUU AUAUUAUAUU AUAUUAUAUA UUAUUAUAUU
 17601 AUUAUAUUAU UAUUAUAUUA UUAUAUUAUC AUUAUUAUUA GAAUAUUUAC UAAUAUAUAU
 17661 AUAUAUCUAU AUCAAGCUUG UUAGAAAAAA CUAUGUUUUU UCUAACAAGA UUGAUACUCU
 17721 CGGUAUGG
Unresolved in the structure: -1268 to 36, 713-747, 857A-857D, 1159-17728
Sequence notes: conflict U1840 (A3110 in 1756572068), U1841 (A3111 in 1756572068), U1843 (G3113 in 1756572068)
Ion coordination: Mg2+ near A176 (its only coordinating residue here)

How chain V and chain 1 interact:
Contacting residue pairs (118):
  Pro10(V) - A53(1)  sugar contact
  Lys11(V) - A125(1)  sugar contact
  Arg22(V) - A314(1)  sugar contact
  Arg22(V) - A315(1)  salt bridge to the phosphate
  Gln29(V) - A212(1)  sugar contact
  Glu30(V) - A99(1)  base contact
  Tyr31(V) - U91(1)  phosphate contact
  Tyr31(V) - A92(1)  hydrogen bond to the phosphate
  Tyr31(V) - U101(1)  stacking on the base
  Tyr31(V) - U102(1)  base contact
  Phe32(V) - A90(1)  phosphate contact
  Phe32(V) - U91(1)  hydrogen bond to the phosphate
  Ala33(V) - U91(1)  phosphate contact
  Gln34(V) - A99(1)  hydrogen bond to the base
  Gln34(V) - U101(1)  base contact
  His35(V) - A99(1)  base contact
  Arg36(V) - A92(1)  salt bridge to the phosphate
  Gln38(V) - U95(1)  base contact
  Gln38(V) - U97(1)  hydrogen bond to the phosphate
  Val39(V) - U97(1)  base contact
  Val39(V) - G98(1)  base contact
  Gln41(V) - U93(1)  hydrogen bond to the phosphate
  Met42(V) - U97(1)  base contact
  Arg43(V) - U97(1)  hydrogen bond to the base
  Arg43(V) - A956(1)  hydrogen bond to the sugar
  Lys45(V) - U194(1)  phosphate contact
  Lys45(V) - G195(1)  salt bridge to the phosphate
  Met47(V) - U193(1)  phosphate contact
  Met47(V) - U194(1)  phosphate contact
  Gly48(V) - U193(1)  hydrogen bond to the phosphate
  Pro49(V) - U204(1)  base contact
  Pro50(V) - A191(1)  sugar contact
  Pro50(V) - U204(1)  base contact
  Pro50(V) - U205(1)  base contact
  Phe51(V) - U205(1)  base contact
  Arg53(V) - A192(1)  salt bridge to the phosphate
  Gly60(V) - U955(1)  hydrogen bond to the sugar
  Gly60(V) - A956(1)  phosphate contact
  Lys61(V) - U955(1)  phosphate contact
  Lys61(V) - A956(1)  phosphate contact
  Met62(V) - A956(1)  hydrogen bond to the phosphate
  Arg63(V) - A956(1)  hydrogen bond to the phosphate
  Arg63(V) - U957(1)  salt bridge to the phosphate
  Arg64(V) - A954(1)  hydrogen bond to the sugar
  Arg64(V) - U955(1)  salt bridge to the phosphate
  Arg64(V) - A956(1)  phosphate contact
  Arg64(V) - A967(1)  phosphate contact
  Arg64(V) - U969(1)  hydrogen bond to the base
  Arg64(V) - A970(1)  hydrogen bond to the base
  Arg65(V) - A954(1)  salt bridge to the phosphate
  Arg65(V) - A967(1)  salt bridge to the phosphate
  Arg65(V) - C968(1)  salt bridge to the phosphate
  Arg66(V) - A966(1)  hydrogen bond to the base
  Arg66(V) - A967(1)  salt bridge to the phosphate
  Ile67(V) - A966(1)  phosphate contact
  Ile67(V) - A967(1)  hydrogen bond to the phosphate
  Arg69(V) - U953(1)  hydrogen bond to the sugar
  Arg69(V) - A954(1)  salt bridge to the phosphate
  Lys74(V) - A966(1)  salt bridge to the phosphate
  Arg77(V) - A966(1)  salt bridge to the phosphate
  Tyr78(V) - G965(1)  hydrogen bond to the phosphate
  Trp80(V) - G195(1)  hydrogen bond to the phosphate
  Glu84(V) - U348(1)  sugar contact
  Gln86(V) - U348(1)  phosphate contact
  Gln86(V) - A349(1)  phosphate contact
  Arg89(V) - A349(1)  salt bridge to the phosphate
  Arg89(V) - U374(1)  salt bridge to the phosphate
  Arg89(V) - A375(1)  phosphate contact
  Leu90(V) - A347(1)  sugar contact
  Ser93(V) - A375(1)  hydrogen bond to the phosphate
  Arg96(V) - U374(1)  salt bridge to the phosphate
  Ile97(V) - A212(1)  phosphate contact
  Ile97(V) - U213(1)  base contact
  Lys98(V) - U211(1)  phosphate contact
  Lys98(V) - A212(1)  phosphate contact
  Asp99(V) - U210(1)  hydrogen bond to the sugar
  Asp99(V) - U211(1)  sugar contact
  Asp99(V) - A212(1)  phosphate contact
  His100(V) - U180(1)  phosphate contact
  His100(V) - A181(1)  salt bridge to the phosphate
  His100(V) - U213(1)  hydrogen bond to the base
  Ser101(V) - A181(1)  sugar contact
  Ser101(V) - U183(1)  phosphate contact
  Asn102(V) - U210(1)  hydrogen bond to the base
  Lys103(V) - A182(1)  phosphate contact
  Lys103(V) - U183(1)  phosphate contact
  Arg104(V) - U183(1)  phosphate contact
  Arg104(V) - G184(1)  salt bridge to the phosphate
  Arg104(V) - U210(1)  base contact
  Val105(V) - U210(1)  base contact
  Gln106(V) - U205(1)  base contact
  Gln106(V) - U206(1)  hydrogen bond to the base
  Arg109(V) - A192(1)  salt bridge to the phosphate
  Arg111(V) - U93(1)  salt bridge to the phosphate
  Ala112(V) - A92(1)  sugar contact
  Thr113(V) - A192(1)  phosphate contact
  Ile117(V) - A90(1)  base contact
  Ile117(V) - A92(1)  sugar contact
  Gln119(V) - U91(1)  base contact
  Gln119(V) - U209(1)  hydrogen bond to the sugar
  Ala120(V) - A90(1)  base contact
  Ala120(V) - U91(1)  base contact
  Ser121(V) - A90(1)  hydrogen bond to the base
  Glu125(V) - U89(1)  base contact
  Trp126(V) - U89(1)  stacking on the base
  Trp126(V) - A90(1)  base contact
  Arg128(V) - A105(1)  base contact
  Ser129(V) - U89(1)  base contact
  Ser129(V) - A105(1)  base contact
  Ser130(V) - A105(1)  hydrogen bond to the base
  Asp131(V) - A105(1)  base contact
  Arg132(V) - U89(1)  base contact
  Arg132(V) - A90(1)  hydrogen bond to the base
  Arg132(V) - U102(1)  base contact
  Arg132(V) - U103(1)  hydrogen bond to the base
  Ala136(V) - U103(1)  base contact
  Ala137(V) - A92(1)  base contact
  Leu138(V) - A92(1)  sugar contact
Interface residues without a listed pair, chain V (75 interface residues in all): Val25, Glu46, Met92, Asn115, Asp116
Interface residues without a listed pair, chain 1 (56 interface residues in all): A87, U104, A190, U376, A958

Summary:
75 residues of chain V face 56 of chain 1 across their interface, with 29 hydrogen bonds, 20 salt bridges and
2 aromatic stacking contacts. Among the polar pairs are Gln34(V)-A99(1), Arg43(V)-U97(1) and Arg64(V)-U969(1).
Here chain V is bL35m and chain 1 is Large ribosomal RNA, both from Leishmania major. Entry 7ANE (Leishmania
Major mitochondrial ribosome) was determined by electron microscopy together with 7AIH, 7AM2 and 7AOR from the
same study.
